Entry 8TVY (electron microscopy, 3.10 A resolution); this record covers chains B and N of the 17 polymer chains in the assembly.

# Chain B
Protein: DNA-directed RNA polymerase subunit beta
Source organism: Saccharomyces cerevisiae
Notes: EC 2.7.7.6
UniProt: A0A6A5Q4H2 (A0A6A5Q4H2_YEASX); residue numbers follow UniProt; this construct covers 1-1224
Amino-acid sequence (1224 residues; row label = number of the first residue in the row):
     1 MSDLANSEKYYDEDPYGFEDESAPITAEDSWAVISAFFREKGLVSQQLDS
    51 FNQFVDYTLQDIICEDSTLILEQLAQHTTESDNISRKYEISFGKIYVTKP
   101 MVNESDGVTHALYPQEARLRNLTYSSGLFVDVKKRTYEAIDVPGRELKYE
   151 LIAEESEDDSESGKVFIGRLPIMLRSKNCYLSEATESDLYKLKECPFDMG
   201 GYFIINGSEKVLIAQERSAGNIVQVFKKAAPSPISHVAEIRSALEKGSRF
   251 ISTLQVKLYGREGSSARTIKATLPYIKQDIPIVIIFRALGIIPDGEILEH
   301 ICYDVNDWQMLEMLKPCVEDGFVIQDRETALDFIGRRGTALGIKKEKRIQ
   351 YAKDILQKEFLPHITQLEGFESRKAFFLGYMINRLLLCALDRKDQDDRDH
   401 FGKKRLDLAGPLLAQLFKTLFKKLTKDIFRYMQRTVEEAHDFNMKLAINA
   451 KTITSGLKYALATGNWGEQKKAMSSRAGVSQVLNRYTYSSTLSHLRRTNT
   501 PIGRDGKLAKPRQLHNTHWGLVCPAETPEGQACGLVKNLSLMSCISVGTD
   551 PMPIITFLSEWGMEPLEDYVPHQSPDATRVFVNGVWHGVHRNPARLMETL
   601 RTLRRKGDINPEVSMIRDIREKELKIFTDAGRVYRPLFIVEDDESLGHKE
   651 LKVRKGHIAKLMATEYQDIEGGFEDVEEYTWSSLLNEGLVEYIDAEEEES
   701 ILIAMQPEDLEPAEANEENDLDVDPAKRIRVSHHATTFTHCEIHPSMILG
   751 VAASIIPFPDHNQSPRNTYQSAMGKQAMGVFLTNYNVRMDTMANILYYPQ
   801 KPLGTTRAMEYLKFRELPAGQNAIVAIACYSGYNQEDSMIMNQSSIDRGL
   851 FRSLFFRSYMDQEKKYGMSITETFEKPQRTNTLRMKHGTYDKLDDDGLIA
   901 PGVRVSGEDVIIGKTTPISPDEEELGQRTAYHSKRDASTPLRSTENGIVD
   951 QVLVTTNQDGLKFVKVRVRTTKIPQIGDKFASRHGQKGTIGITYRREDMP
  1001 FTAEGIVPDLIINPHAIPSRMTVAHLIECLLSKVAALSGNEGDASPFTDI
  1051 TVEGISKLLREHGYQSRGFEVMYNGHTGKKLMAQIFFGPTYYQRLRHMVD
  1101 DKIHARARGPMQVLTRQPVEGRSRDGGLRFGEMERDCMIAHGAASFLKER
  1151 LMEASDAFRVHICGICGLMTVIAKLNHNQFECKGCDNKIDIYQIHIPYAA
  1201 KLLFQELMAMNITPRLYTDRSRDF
Disordered / not traced: 1-17
Bound ions: Zn2+: Cys1163, Cys1166, Cys1182, Cys1185

# Chain N
Molecule: NTS (47-nt DNA)
Sequence (47 nucleotides; row label = number of the first residue in the row):
     1 CTAGTTGATCTCATATTTCATTCCTACTCAGGAGAAGGAGCAGAGCG

# How chain B and chain N interact
Contacting residue pairs (23; chain B residue first):
  Arg241(B) with DT28(N), salt bridge to the phosphate
  Ile251(B) with DC27(N), phosphate contact; DT28(N), phosphate contact
  Lys426(B) with DT22(N), phosphate contact; DC23(N), phosphate contact; DC24(N), salt bridge to the phosphate
  Phe429(B) with DT22(N), sugar contact
  Arg430(B) with DT21(N), hydrogen bond to the base
  Gln433(B) with DT21(N), hydrogen bond to the phosphate; DT22(N), hydrogen bond to the phosphate
  Arg434(B) with DA20(N), salt bridge to the phosphate; DT21(N), phosphate contact
  Lys470(B) with DT25(N), base contact
  Met473(B) with DA26(N), base contact
  Ser474(B) with DC27(N), hydrogen bond to the base; DT28(N), base contact; DC29(N), base contact
  Ser475(B) with DC29(N), hydrogen bond to the base
  Arg476(B) with DT28(N), hydrogen bond to the base; DC29(N), base contact
  Ile502(B) with DC29(N), phosphate contact
  Asp505(B) with DA30(N), sugar contact
  Lys507(B) with DG32(N), salt bridge to the phosphate
Interface residues without a listed pair, chain B (20 interface residues in all): Arg217, Ser218, Arg249, Lys422, Pro501
Interface residues without a listed pair, chain N (13 interface residues in all): DG31

# Overview
Chain B and chain N form an interface of 20 and 13 residues respectively; the contacts include 6 hydrogen
bonds and 4 salt bridges. Polar contacts include Arg430(B)-DT21(N), Ser474(B)-DC27(N) and Ser475(B)-DC29(N).
Cys1163(B), Cys1166(B), Cys1182(B) and Cys1185(B) form the Zn2+ site.
Chain B is DNA-directed RNA polymerase subunit beta (Saccharomyces cerevisiae) and chain N is NTS (47-nt DNA);
the structure, Cryo-EM structure of CPD lesion containing RNA Polymerase II elongation complex with Rad26 and
Elf1 (closed ..., was determined by electron microscopy, deposited together with 8TUG, 8TVP, 8TVQ, 8TVS, 8TVV,
8TVW and 8TVX.
